Entry 3CVV (X-ray diffraction, 2.10 A resolution); this record covers chains D and A of the 3 polymer chains in the assembly.

[Chain D]
Molecule: 15-nt DNA strand
Sequence (15 nucleotides; numbered 1 to 15; the number before each row is that of its first residue):
     1 TACCTGCAACCGCTG

[Chain A]
Name: RE11660p
From: Drosophila melanogaster
UniProt: Q8SXK5 (Q8SXK5_DROME); numbering as in UniProt (aligned over 1-520)
Sequence (543 residues; row label = number of the first residue in the row; numbers below 1 keep their minus sign (Met-22 is residue -22)):
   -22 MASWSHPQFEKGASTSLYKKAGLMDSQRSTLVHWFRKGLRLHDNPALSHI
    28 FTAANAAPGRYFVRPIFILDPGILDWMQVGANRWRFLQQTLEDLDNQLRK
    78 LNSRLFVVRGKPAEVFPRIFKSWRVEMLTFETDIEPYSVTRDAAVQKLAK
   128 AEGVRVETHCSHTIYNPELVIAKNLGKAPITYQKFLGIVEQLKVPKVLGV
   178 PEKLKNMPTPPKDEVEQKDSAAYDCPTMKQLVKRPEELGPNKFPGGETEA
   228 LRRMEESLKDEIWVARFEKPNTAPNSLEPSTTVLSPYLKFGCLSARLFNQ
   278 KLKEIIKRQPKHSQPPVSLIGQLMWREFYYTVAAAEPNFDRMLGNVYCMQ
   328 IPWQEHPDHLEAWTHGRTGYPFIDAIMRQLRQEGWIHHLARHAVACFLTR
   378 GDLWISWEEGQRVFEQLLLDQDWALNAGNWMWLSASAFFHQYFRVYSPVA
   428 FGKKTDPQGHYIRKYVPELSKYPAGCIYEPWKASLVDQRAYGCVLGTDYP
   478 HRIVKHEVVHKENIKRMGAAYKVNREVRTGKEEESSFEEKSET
Not modelled in the structure: -22 to -14, 506-520
Construct notes: expression tag (-22 to 0)
Small-molecule neighbours:
  - FAD (flavin-adenine dinucleotide): Phe244, Lys246, Thr258, Thr259, Val260, Leu261, Ser262, Leu265, Phe275, Leu296, Gln299, Leu300, Trp302, Arg303, Tyr306, Trp362, Ile363, His364, His365, Arg368, His369, Ala372, Phe391, Leu395, Asp397, Gln398, Asp399, Leu402, Asn403, Asn406, Trp407, Leu410
  - FO1 (1-deoxy-1-(8-hydroxy-2,4-dioxo-3,4-dihydropyrimido[4,5-b]quinolin-10(2H)-yl)-D-ribitol): Phe12, Arg13, Lys14, Phe44, Ile45, Leu46, Asp47, Ile50, Trp53, Met54, Val56, Arg60, Trp61, Leu64, Asp110, Glu112, Tyr114, Ser115, Arg118, Lys266, Phe267, Gln398

[Chain D / chain A interface]
Residue-residue contacts (15):
  DC7(D) - Phe420(A)  base contact
  DA8(D) - Phe420(A)  sugar contact
  DC10(D) - His417(A)  base contact
  DC10(D) - Gln418(A)  base contact
  DC10(D) - Tyr419(A)  sugar contact
  DC10(D) - Tyr498(A)  phosphate contact
  DC10(D) - Arg502(A)  phosphate contact
  DC11(D) - His417(A)  sugar contact
  DC11(D) - Arg502(A)  salt bridge to the phosphate
  DG12(D) - Ile157(A)  phosphate contact
  DG12(D) - Thr158(A)  phosphate contact
  DG12(D) - Arg505(A)  salt bridge to the phosphate
  DC13(D) - Ile157(A)  phosphate contact
  DC13(D) - Thr158(A)  sugar contact
  DT14(D) - Lys161(A)  salt bridge to the phosphate
Other interface residues (no listed pair), chain A (11 interface residues in all): Met326

[Summary]
The interface between chain D and chain A involves 7 residues on one side and 11 on the other; the contacts
include 3 salt bridges. Polar contacts include DC11(D)-Arg502(A), DG12(D)-Arg505(A) and DT14(D)-Lys161(A).
Chain A binds flavin-adenine dinucleotide and compound FO1.
Chain D is a 15-nt DNA strand and chain A is RE11660p (Drosophila melanogaster); the structure, Drosophila
melanogaster (6-4) photolyase bound to ds DNA with a T-T (6-4) photolesion and F0 cofactor, was determined by
X-ray diffraction.
